PDB entry 1MJW | X-ray diffraction, 1.95 A resolution | chains A and B

# Chain A (and B)
Protein: Inorganic pyrophosphatase
Organism: Escherichia coli
Notes: EC 3.6.1.1; chain B of this document is another copy of the same molecule, construct and numbering; everything in this record applies to it too
Reference sequence: P0A7A9 (IPYR_ECOLI); residue numbers follow UniProt; this construct covers 1-175
Chain sequence (175 residues; each row starts with the number of its first residue):
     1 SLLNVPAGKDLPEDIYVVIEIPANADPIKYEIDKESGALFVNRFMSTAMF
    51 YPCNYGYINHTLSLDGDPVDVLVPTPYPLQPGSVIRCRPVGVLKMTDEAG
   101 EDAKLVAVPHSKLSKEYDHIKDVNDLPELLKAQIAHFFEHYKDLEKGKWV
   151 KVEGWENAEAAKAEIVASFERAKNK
Construct notes: engineered mutation Asn-42 (Asp in P0A7A9)

# How chain A and chain B interact
Residue-residue contacts (3; chain A residue first):
  Asn-24(A) / Tyr-77(B)  hydrogen bond
  Tyr-77(A) / Asn-24(B)
  Leu-129(A) / Glu-116(B)
Also at the interface, not in a pair above, chain A (5 interface residues in all): Phe-50, Glu-116
Also at the interface, not in a pair above, chain B (5 interface residues in all): Phe-50, Leu-129

# Summary
Chain A and chain B each contribute 5 residues to their interface, with 1 hydrogen bond. The hydrogen-bonded
pair is Asn-24(A)/Tyr-77(B).
Chain A and chain B are both Inorganic pyrophosphatase (Escherichia coli); the structure, Structure of
inorganic pyrophosphatase mutant D42N, was determined by X-ray diffraction, deposited together with 1MJX, 1MJY
and 1MJZ.
